8TEP - chains F and G of the 26 polymer chains in the assembly; structure by electron microscopy, 3.50 A resolution.

Chain F:
Molecule: Capsid vertex component 2
Source organism: Human herpesvirus 5 strain AD169
UniProt: P16726 (CVC2_HCMVA); residue numbers follow UniProt; this construct covers 1-642
Amino-acid sequence (642 residues; row label = number of the first residue in the row):
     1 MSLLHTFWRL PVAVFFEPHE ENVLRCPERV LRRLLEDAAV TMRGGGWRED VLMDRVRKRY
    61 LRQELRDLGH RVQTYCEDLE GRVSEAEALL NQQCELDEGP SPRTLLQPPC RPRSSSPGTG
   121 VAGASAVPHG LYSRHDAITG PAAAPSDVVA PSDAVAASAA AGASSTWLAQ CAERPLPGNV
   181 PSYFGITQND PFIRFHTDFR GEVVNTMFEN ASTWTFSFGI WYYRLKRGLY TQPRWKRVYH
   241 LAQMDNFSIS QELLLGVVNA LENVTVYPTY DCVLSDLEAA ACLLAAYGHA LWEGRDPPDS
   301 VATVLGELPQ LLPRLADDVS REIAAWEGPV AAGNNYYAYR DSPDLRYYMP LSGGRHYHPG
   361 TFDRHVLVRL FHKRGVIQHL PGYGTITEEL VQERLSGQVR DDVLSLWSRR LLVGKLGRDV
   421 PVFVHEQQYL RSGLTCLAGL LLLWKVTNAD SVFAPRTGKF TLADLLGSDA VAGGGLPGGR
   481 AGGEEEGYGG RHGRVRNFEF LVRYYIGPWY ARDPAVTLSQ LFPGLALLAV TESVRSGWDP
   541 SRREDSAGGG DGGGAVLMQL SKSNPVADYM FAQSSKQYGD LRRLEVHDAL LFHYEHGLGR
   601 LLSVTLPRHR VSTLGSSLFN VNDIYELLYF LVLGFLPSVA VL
Unresolved in the structure: 1, 46-53, 96-179, 352-354, 385-401, 475-494, 546-560, 641-642

Chain G:
Molecule: Capsid vertex component 1
Source organism: Human herpesvirus 5 strain AD169
UniProt: P16799 (CVC1_HCMVA); numbering as in UniProt (aligned over 1-594)
Amino-acid sequence (594 residues; row label = number of the first residue in the row):
     1 METHLYSDLA FEARFADDEQ LPLHLVLDQE VLSNEEAETL RYVYYRNVDS AGRSTGRAPG
    61 GDEDDAPASD DAEDAVGGDR AFDRERRTWQ RACFRVLPRP LELLDYLRQS GLTVTLEKEQ
   121 RVRMFYAVFT TLGLRCPDNR LSGAQTLHLR LVWPDGSYRD WEFLARDLLR EEMEANKRDR
   181 QHQLATTTNH RRRGGLRNNL DNGSDRRLPE AAVASLETAV STPFFEIPNG AGTSSANGDG
   241 RFSNLEQRVA RLLRGDEEFI YHAGPLEPPS KIRGHELVQL RLDVNPDLMY ATDPHDRDEV
   301 ARTDEWKGAG VSRLREVWDV QHRVRLRVLW YVNSFWRSRE LSYDDHEVEL YRALDAYRAR
   361 IAVEYVLIRA VRDEIYAVLR RDGGALPQRF ACHVSRNMSW RVVWELCRHA LALWMDWADV
   421 RSCIIKALTP RLSRGAAAAA QRARRQRERS APKPQELLFG PRNESGPPAE QTWYADVVRC
   481 VRAQVDLGVE VRAARCPRTG LWIVRDRRGR LRRWLSQPEV CVLYVTPDLD FYWVLPGGFA
   541 VSSRVTLHGL AQRALRDRFQ NFEAVLARGM HVEAGRQEPE TPRVSGRRLP FDDL
Unresolved in the structure: 177-296, 593-594

Chain F / chain G interface:
Pairs across the interface (50; chain F residue first):
  L4(F) with V394(G), hydrophobic; W400(G); F539(G), hydrophobic
  P18(F) with R513(G)
  H19(F) with L511(G)
  E20(F) with L511(G)
  N22(F) with C392(G); H393(G), hydrogen bond (backbone-backbone); L511(G); R512(G), hydrogen bond (side chain-backbone); R513(G)
  V23(F) with H393(G); R513(G); S516(G)
  L24(F) with M398(G), hydrophobic; S516(G); G537(G)
  C26(F) with M398(G), hydrophobic
  E28(F) with S399(G), hydrogen bond
  L31(F) with M398(G), hydrophobic; V402(G), hydrophobic
  L34(F) with V481(G), hydrophobic; E519(G)
  L35(F) with V402(G), hydrophobic; E405(G)
  A38(F) with L406(G), hydrophobic; C480(G)
  A39(F) with H409(G)
  T41(F) with A483(G)
  M42(F) with H409(G); A412(G), hydrophobic; L413(G), hydrophobic
  H289(F) with T115(G)
  E293(F) with L116(G); E117(G); R313(G), hydrogen bond (backbone-side chain)
  R295(F) with A175(G); R313(G)
  D296(F) with N176(G), hydrogen bond
  P297(F) with R337(G)
  R410(F) with T113(G); G308(G); A309(G), hydrogen bond (side chain-backbone); V332(G)
  L416(F) with R297(G), hydrogen bond (backbone-side chain)
  G417(F) with E299(G); V300(G), hydrogen bond (backbone-backbone)
  R418(F) with V300(G)
  D419(F) with V300(G); D304(G)
Also at the interface, not in a pair above, chain F (35 interface residues in all): L3, T6, E21, R25, D37, W292, G294, D299, V413
Also at the interface, not in a pair above, chain G (45 interface residues in all): D298, E305, A391, S395, R396, L515, P518, P536

In short:
35 residues of chain F face 45 of chain G across their interface, with 8 hydrogen bonds. Polar pairs include
N22(F)-R512(G), E28(F)-S399(G) and E293(F)-R313(G).
Chain F is Capsid vertex component 2 and chain G is Capsid vertex component 1, both from Human herpesvirus 5
strain AD169; the structure, Human cytomegalovirus portal vertex, virion configuration 1 (VC1), was determined
by electron microscopy together with 8TES, 8TET, 8TEU and 8TEW from the same study.
